Entry 8WK6 (electron microscopy, 2.64 A resolution); this record covers chains C and D of the 4 polymer chains in the assembly.

Chain C (and D):
Protein: Amino acid transporter heavy chain SLC3A1
From: Homo sapiens
Notes: chain D of this document is another copy of the same molecule, construct and numbering; everything in this record applies to it too
UniProt: Q07837 (SLC31_HUMAN); residues 2-685 here = UniProt positions 2-685
Chain sequence (736 residues; row label = number of the first residue in the row; numbers below 1 keep their minus sign (Ser-50 is residue -50)):
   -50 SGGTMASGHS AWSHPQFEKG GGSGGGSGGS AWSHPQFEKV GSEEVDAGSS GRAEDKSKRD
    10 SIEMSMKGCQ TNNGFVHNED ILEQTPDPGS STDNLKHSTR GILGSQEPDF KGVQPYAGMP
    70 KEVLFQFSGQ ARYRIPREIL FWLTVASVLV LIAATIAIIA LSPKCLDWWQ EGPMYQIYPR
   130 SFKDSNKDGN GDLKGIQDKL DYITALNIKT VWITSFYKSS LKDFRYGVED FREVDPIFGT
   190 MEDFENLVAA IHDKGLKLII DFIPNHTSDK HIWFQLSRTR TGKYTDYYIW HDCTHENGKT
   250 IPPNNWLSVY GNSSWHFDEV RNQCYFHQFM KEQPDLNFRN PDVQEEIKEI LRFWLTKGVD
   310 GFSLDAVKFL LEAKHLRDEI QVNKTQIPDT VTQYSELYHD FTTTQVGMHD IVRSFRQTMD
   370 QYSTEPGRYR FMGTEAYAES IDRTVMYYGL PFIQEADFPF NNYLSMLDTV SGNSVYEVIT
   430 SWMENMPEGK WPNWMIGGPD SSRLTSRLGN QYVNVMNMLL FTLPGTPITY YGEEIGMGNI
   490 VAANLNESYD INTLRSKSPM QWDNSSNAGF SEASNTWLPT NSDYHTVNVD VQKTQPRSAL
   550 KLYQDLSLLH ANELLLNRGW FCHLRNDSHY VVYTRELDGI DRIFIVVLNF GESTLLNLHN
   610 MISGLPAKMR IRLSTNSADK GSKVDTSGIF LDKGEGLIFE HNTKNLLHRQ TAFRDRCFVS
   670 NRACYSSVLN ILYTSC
Not modelled in the structure: -50 to 63
Sequence notes: expression tag (-50 to 1)
Curated features (UniProtKB/Swiss-Prot):
  - binding site (Ca(2+)): Asn214, Asp284, Phe318, Leu319, Glu321
  - modified residue: Ser10 (Phosphoserine)
  - glycosylation (N-linked (GlcNAc...) asparagine): Asn214, Asn261, Asn332, Asn495, Asn513, Asn575
  - natural variant: Leu89 (L89P: In CSNU), Pro122 (P122S: In CSNU), Met123 (M123R: In CSNU), Tyr124 (Y124C: In CSNU), Pro128 (P128Q: In CSNU), Ser130 (S130P: In CSNU), Asp137 (D137G: In CSNU), Gly140 (G140R: In CSNU), Leu149 (L149Q: In CSNU), Tyr151 (Y151C: In CSNU), Asp179 (D179Y: In CSNU), Arg181 (R181Q: In CSNU), 36 further natural variant entries in UniProt
Disulfides: Cys242-Cys273, Cys571-Cys666, Cys673-Cys685
Covalent attachments: N-acetylglucosamine (NAG) linked to Asn261, Asn332, Asn495, Asn513, Asn575
Bound ions: Ca2+: Asn214, Asp284, Phe318, Leu319, Glu321

Interface between chain C and chain D:
Contacting residue pairs (22; chain C residue first):
  Lys323(C) - Asp391(D)  salt bridge
  Arg326(C) - Tyr347(D)
  Arg326(C) - Asp349(D)  salt bridge
  Asp327(C) - Ile329(D)
  Ile329(C) - Asp327(D)
  Ile329(C) - Phe350(D)  hydrophobic
  Tyr347(C) - Arg326(D)
  Asp349(C) - Arg326(D)  salt bridge
  Phe350(C) - Ile329(D)  hydrophobic
  Val355(C) - Val355(D)  hydrophobic
  Asp359(C) - Arg362(D)  salt bridge
  Asp359(C) - Leu399(D)
  Arg362(C) - Asp359(D)  salt bridge
  Arg362(C) - Arg362(D)
  Arg362(C) - Phe401(D)
  Ser363(C) - Phe401(D)
  Gln366(C) - Phe401(D)
  Asp391(C) - Lys323(D)  salt bridge
  Leu399(C) - Asp359(D)
  Phe401(C) - Arg362(D)
  Phe401(C) - Ser363(D)
  Phe401(C) - Gln366(D)
Also at the interface, not in a pair above, chain C (20 interface residues in all): His324, Thr353, Gln354, Met395, Ile402
Also at the interface, not in a pair above, chain D (20 interface residues in all): His324, Thr353, Gln354, Met395, Ile402

Overview:
Chain C and chain D each contribute 20 residues to their interface, with 6 salt bridges. Polar contacts
include Lys323(C)-Asp391(D), Arg326(C)-Asp349(D) and Asp359(C)-Arg362(D). N-acetylglucosamine is covalently
linked to Asn261(C), Asn332(C), Asn495(C), Asn513(C) and Asn575(C). UniProt lists 5 Ca2+-binding residues on
chain C.
Chain C and chain D are both Amino acid transporter heavy chain SLC3A1 (Homo sapiens); the structure, Human
AGT1-rBAT complex in the apo-state, was determined by electron microscopy.
